PDB entry 6WQ2 | electron microscopy, 4.00 A resolution | chains 1 and d of the 36 polymer chains in the assembly

# Chain 1
Molecule: A-DNA
Source organism: Sulfolobus islandicus filamentous virus
Sequence (225 nucleotides; numbered 7 to 231; the number before each row is that of its first residue):
     7 ATATATATATATATATATATATATATATATATATATATATATATATATAT
    57 ATATATATATATATATATATATATATATATATATATATATATATATATAT
   107 ATATATATATATATATATATATATATATATATATATATATATATATATAT
   157 ATATATATATATATATATATATATATATATATATATATATATATATATAT
   207 ATATATATATATATATATATATATA

# Chain d
Molecule: Structural protein MCP1
Source organism: Sulfolobus islandicus filamentous virus
Reference sequence: Q914J4 (Y036_SIFVH); numbering as in UniProt (aligned over 1-204)
Chain sequence (204 residues; each row starts with the number of its first residue):
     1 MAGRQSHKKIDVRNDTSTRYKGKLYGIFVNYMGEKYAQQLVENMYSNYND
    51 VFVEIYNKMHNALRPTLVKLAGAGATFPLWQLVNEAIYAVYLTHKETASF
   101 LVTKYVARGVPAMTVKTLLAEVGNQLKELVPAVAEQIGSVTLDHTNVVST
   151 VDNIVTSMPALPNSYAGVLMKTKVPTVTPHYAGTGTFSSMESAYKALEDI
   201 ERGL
Disordered / not traced: 1-2

# Chain 1 / chain d interface
Pairs across the interface - 33 pairs, chain 1 then chain d:
  DA109(1) with Ser164(d), hydrogen bond to the phosphate
  DT110(1) with Lys95(d), salt bridge to the phosphate; Pro162(d), phosphate contact; Asn163(d), hydrogen bond to the phosphate
  DT116(1) with Leu24(d), sugar contact; Ile27(d), phosphate contact
  DA117(1) with Tyr20(d), sugar contact; Lys23(d), phosphate contact
  DT118(1) with Thr16(d), phosphate contact; Arg19(d), salt bridge to the phosphate; Tyr48(d), sugar contact; Phe52(d), base contact
  DA119(1) with Ile10(d), sugar contact; Asp11(d), phosphate contact; Val12(d), hydrogen bond to the phosphate; Arg13(d), salt bridge to the phosphate; Thr16(d), phosphate contact; Arg19(d), salt bridge to the phosphate
  DT120(1) with Ile10(d), base contact; Asp11(d), phosphate contact; Asn57(d), phosphate contact; His60(d), salt bridge to the phosphate; Arg64(d), phosphate contact; Phe77(d), base contact; Trp80(d), hydrogen bond to the phosphate
  DA121(1) with Ile10(d), phosphate contact; Arg64(d), salt bridge to the phosphate; Gly74(d), sugar contact; Trp80(d), phosphate contact
  DT122(1) with Gly74(d), phosphate contact
  DT124(1) with Arg4(d), hydrogen bond to the phosphate
  DA125(1) with Gly3(d), phosphate contact
  DA221(1) with Tyr181(d), hydrogen bond to the phosphate
Interface residues without a listed pair, chain 1 (16 interface residues in all): DA111, DT126, DT220, DT222
Interface residues without a listed pair, chain d (28 interface residues in all): Gln5, Leu161, His180

# In short
Chain 1 and chain d form an interface of 16 and 28 residues respectively; the contacts include 6 hydrogen
bonds and 6 salt bridges. Among the polar pairs are DA109(1)-Ser164(d), DT110(1)-Asn163(d) and
DA119(1)-Val12(d).
Chain 1 is A-DNA and chain d is Structural protein MCP1, both from Sulfolobus islandicus filamentous virus;
the structure, Cryo-EM of the S. islandicus filamentous virus, SIFV, was determined by electron microscopy
(same publication as 6WQ0).
